Entry 6L9H (X-ray diffraction, 2.60 A resolution); this record covers chains D and I of the 10 polymer chains in the assembly.

# Chain D
Protein: Histone H2B type 1-K
From: Homo sapiens
UniProtKB: O60814 (H2B1K_HUMAN); residues 28-122 here correspond to UniProt positions 32-126 (UniProt number = residue number + 4)
Sequence (95 residues; row label = number of the first residue in the row):
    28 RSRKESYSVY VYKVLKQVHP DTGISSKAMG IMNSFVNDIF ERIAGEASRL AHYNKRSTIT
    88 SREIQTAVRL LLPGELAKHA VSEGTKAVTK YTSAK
Swiss-Prot annotation at these positions:
  - modified residue: Lys31 (N6-(2-hydroxyisobutyryl)lysine), Glu32 (PolyADP-ribosyl glutamic acid), Ser33 (Phosphoserine), Lys40 (N6-(2-hydroxyisobutyryl)lysine), Lys43 (N6-(2-hydroxyisobutyryl)lysine), Lys54 (N6,N6-dimethyllysine), Arg76 (Dimethylated arginine), Lys82 (N6,N6,N6-trimethyllysine), Arg83 (Omega-N-methylarginine), Arg89 (Omega-N-methylarginine), Lys105 (N6-(2-hydroxyisobutyryl)lysine), Thr112 (Phosphothreonine), Lys113 (N6-(2-hydroxyisobutyryl)lysine), Lys117 (N6-(2-hydroxyisobutyryl)lysine)
  - glycosylation: Ser109 (O-linked (GlcNAc) serine)
  - cross-link (Glycyl lysine isopeptide (Lys-Gly)): Lys31 (interchain with G-Cter in ubiquitin), Lys117 (interchain with G-Cter in ubiquitin)

# Chain I
Molecule: Human Telomeric DNA (145-MER) - G-strand
From: Homo sapiens
Sequence (145 nucleotides; row label = number of the first residue in the row; numbers below 1 keep their minus sign (DA-72 is residue -72)):
   -72 ATCTTAGGGT TAGGGTTAGG GTTAGGGTTA GGGTTAGGGT TAGGGTTAGG GTTAGGGTTA
   -12 GGGTTAGGGT TAGGGTTAGG GTTAGGGTTA GGGTTAGGGT TAGGGTTAGG GTTAGGGTTA
    48 GGGTTAGGGT TAGGGTTAGG GTGAT
Bound ions: Mn2+ site 1 near DG7 (its only coordinating residue here); Mn2+ site 2 near DG38 (its only coordinating residue here); Mn2+ site 3 near DG50 (its only coordinating residue here)

# Chain D / chain I interface
Residue-residue contacts (15):
  Arg28(D) - DG30(I)  sugar contact
  Arg30(D) - DG-47(I)  hydrogen bond to the base
  Arg30(D) - DG-46(I)  sugar contact
  Tyr39(D) - DG-54(I)  sugar contact
  Tyr39(D) - DG-53(I)  base contact
  Gly50(D) - DG-53(I)  phosphate contact
  Ile51(D) - DG-54(I)  sugar contact
  Ile51(D) - DG-53(I)  hydrogen bond to the phosphate
  Ser52(D) - DG-54(I)  sugar contact
  Ser53(D) - DG-54(I)  hydrogen bond to the phosphate
  Arg83(D) - DG-34(I)  salt bridge to the phosphate
  Ser84(D) - DG-35(I)  sugar contact
  Ser84(D) - DG-34(I)  hydrogen bond to the phosphate
  Thr85(D) - DG-35(I)  phosphate contact
  Thr85(D) - DG-34(I)  hydrogen bond to the phosphate
Other interface residues (no listed pair), chain D (13 interface residues in all): Ser29, Lys43, Lys82
Other interface residues (no listed pair), chain I (10 interface residues in all): DG-52, DT-45, DT-33

# Overview
Chain D and chain I form an interface of 13 and 10 residues respectively; the contacts include 5 hydrogen
bonds and 1 salt bridge. Among the polar pairs are Arg30(D)-DG-47(I), Ile51(D)-DG-53(I) and Ser53(D)-DG-54(I).
Chain D is Histone H2B type 1-K and chain I is Human Telomeric DNA (145-MER) - G-strand, both from Homo
sapiens; the structure, The Human Telomeric Nucleosome Displays Distinct Structural and Dynamic Properties,
was determined by X-ray diffraction together with 6KE9 and 6LE9 from the same study.
